8IDB - chains A and D of the 4 polymer chains in the assembly; structure by electron microscopy, 3.90 A resolution.

== Chain A ==
Name: Cell division ATP-binding protein FtsE
Source organism: Mycobacterium tuberculosis
Reference sequence: O05779 (FTSE_MYCTU); numbering as in UniProt (aligned over 1-230)
Amino-acid sequence (230 residues; numbered 1 to 230; the number before each row is that of its first residue):
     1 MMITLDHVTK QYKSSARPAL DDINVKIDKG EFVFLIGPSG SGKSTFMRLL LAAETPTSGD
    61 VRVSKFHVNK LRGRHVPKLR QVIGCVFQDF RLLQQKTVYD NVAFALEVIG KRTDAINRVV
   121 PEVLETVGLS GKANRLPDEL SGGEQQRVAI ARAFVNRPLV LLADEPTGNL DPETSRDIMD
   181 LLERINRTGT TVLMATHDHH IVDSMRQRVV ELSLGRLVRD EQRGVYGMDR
Disordered / not traced: 55-62, 214-230
Curated features (UniProtKB/Swiss-Prot):
  - binding site (ATP): G37 to S44
Reported in the primary citation:
  - mutagenesis - D164A, E165Q: decreased catalytic activity on ATP

== Chain D ==
Name: Cell division protein FtsX
Source organism: Mycobacterium tuberculosis
Reference sequence: A0A045GRS5 (A0A045GRS5_MYCTX); residues 1-297 here = UniProt positions 1-297
Amino-acid sequence (297 residues; each row starts with the number of its first residue):
     1 MRFGFLLNEV LTGFRRNVTM TIAMILTTAI SVGLFGGGML VVRLADSSRA IYLDRVESQV
    61 FLTEDVSAND SSCDTTACKA LREKIETRSD VKAVRFLNRQ QAYDDAIRKF PQFKDVAGKD
   121 SFPASFIVKL ENPEQHKDFD TAMKGQPGVL DVLNQKELID RLFAVLDGLS NAAFAVALVQ
   181 AIGAILLIAN MVQVAAYTRR TEIGIMRLVG ASRWYTQLPF LVEAMLAATM GVGIAVAGLM
   241 VVRALFLENA LNQFYQANLI AKVDYADILF ITPWLLLLGV AMSGLTAYLT LRLYVRR
Disordered / not traced: 296-297
Disulfides: C73-C78

== How chain A and chain D interact ==
Residue-residue contacts - 7 pairs, chain A then chain D:
  G73(A) with R213(D)
  R74(A) with R213(D)
  P77(A) with A211(D)
  R80(A) with V209(D)
  Q81(A) with V209(D), hydrogen bond (side chain-backbone); G210(D), hydrogen bond (side chain-backbone)
  V108(A) with G210(D)
Interface residues without a listed pair, chain A (12 interface residues in all): F87, L93, F104, A105, R152, N156
Interface residues without a listed pair, chain D (10 interface residues in all): T201, E202, I205, M206, L208, S212

== Overview ==
Chain A and chain D form an interface of 12 and 10 residues respectively, with 2 hydrogen bonds. Polar
contacts include Q81(A)-V209(D) and Q81(A)-G210(D). Curated annotation (UniProt) lists 8 ATP-binding residues
on chain A. From the paper: D164A and E165Q of chain A reduce catalytic activity on ATP.
Chain A is Cell division ATP-binding protein FtsE and chain D is Cell division protein FtsX, both from
Mycobacterium tuberculosis; the structure, Cryo-EM structure of Mycobacterium tuberculosis FtsEX complex in
peptidisc, was determined by electron microscopy (same publication as 8IDC, 8IDD, 8IGQ and 8JIA).
